Entry 3SIP (X-ray diffraction, 3.50 A resolution); this record covers chains A and E of the 6 polymer chains in the assembly.

Chain A:
Molecule: Caspase
From: Drosophila melanogaster
Notes: EC 3.4.22.-
UniProtKB: O01382 (ICE_DROME); residues 5-157 here correspond to UniProt positions 78-230 (UniProt number = residue number + 73)
Chain sequence (157 residues; numbered 1 to 157; the number before each row is that of its first residue):
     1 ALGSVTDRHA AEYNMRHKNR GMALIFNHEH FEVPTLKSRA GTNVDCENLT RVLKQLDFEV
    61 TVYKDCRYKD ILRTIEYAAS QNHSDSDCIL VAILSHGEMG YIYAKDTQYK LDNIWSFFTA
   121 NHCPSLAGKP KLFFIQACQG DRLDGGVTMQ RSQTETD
Disordered / not traced: 150-157
Swiss-Prot annotation at these positions:
  - active site: H96, C138
What the authors report for this chain:
  - catalytic residues: C138
  - contacts within the chain: E29-N43 (hydrogen bond), N43-K64

Chain E:
Molecule: Apoptosis 1 inhibitor
From: Drosophila melanogaster
Notes: EC 6.3.2.-
UniProtKB: Q24306 (IAP1_DROME); residues 31-145 here = UniProt positions 31-145
Chain sequence (115 residues; each row starts with the number of its first residue):
    31 NNINKTRMND LNREETRLKT FTDWPLDWLD KRQLAQTGMY FTHAGDKVKC FFCGVEIGSW
    91 EQEDQPVPEH QRWSPNCPLL RRRTTNNVPI NAEALDRILP PISYDICGAN DSTLE
Disordered / not traced: 31-39, 140-145
Differences from the reference sequence: engineered mutation S89 (Cys in Q24306)
What the authors report for this chain:
  - contacts within the chain: R47-N117 (hydrogen bond), R111-D135 (hydrogen bond)
  - mutagenesis - P105S, N117K: decreased binding to drICE (proposed by the authors, not directly observed)

How chain A and chain E interact:
Pairs across the interface (16):
  A1(A) with I87(E), hydrophobic; G88(E); S89(E); W90(E), hydrophobic; E91(E); D94(E), hydrogen bond (backbone-side chain); E99(E), hydrogen bond (backbone-side chain); R102(E), hydrogen bond (backbone-side chain); W103(E)
  L2(A) with I87(E); G88(E), hydrogen bond (backbone-backbone); S89(E); W103(E), hydrophobic
  G3(A) with E86(E); W103(E)
  S4(A) with E86(E), hydrogen bond (backbone-backbone)

Overview:
Chain A and chain E form an interface of 4 and 10 residues respectively, with 5 hydrogen bonds. Polar pairs
include A1(A)-D94(E), A1(A)-E99(E) and A1(A)-R102(E). UniProt lists active-site residues H96(A) and C138(A) on
chain A. From the paper: the catalytic residue C138(A); P105S and N117K of chain E reduce binding to drICE.
Here chain A is Caspase and chain E is Apoptosis 1 inhibitor, both from Drosophila melanogaster. Entry 3SIP
(Crystal structure of drICE and dIAP1-BIR1 complex) was determined by X-ray diffraction (same publication as
3SIQ and 3SIR).
